Entry 7LU9 (electron microscopy, 5.60 A resolution (low resolution: residue-level contacts below are approximate; hydrogen-bond / salt-bridge calls are withheld)); this record covers chains h and i of the 18 polymer chains in the assembly.

[Chain h]
Protein: DH851.3 heavy chain
Organism: Macaca mulatta
Amino-acid sequence (222 residues; numbered 1 to 212 plus 10 insertion-coded residues; the number before each row is that of its first residue; a row labelled like 35A-35B holds insertion residues (35A, then the next letters in order)):
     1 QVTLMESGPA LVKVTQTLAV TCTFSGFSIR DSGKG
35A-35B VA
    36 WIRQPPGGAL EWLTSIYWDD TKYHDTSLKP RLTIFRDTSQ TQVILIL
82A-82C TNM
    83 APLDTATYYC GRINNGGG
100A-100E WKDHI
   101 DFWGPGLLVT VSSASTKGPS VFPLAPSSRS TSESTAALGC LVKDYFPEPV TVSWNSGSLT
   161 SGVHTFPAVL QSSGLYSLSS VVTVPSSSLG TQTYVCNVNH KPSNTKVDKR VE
Cystine bridges: Cys22-Cys92, Cys140-Cys196

[Chain i]
Protein: DH851.3 heavy chain
Organism: Macaca mulatta
Amino-acid sequence (228 residues; each row starts with the number of its first residue; a row labelled like 35A-35B holds insertion residues (35A, then the next letters in order)):
     1 QVTLMESGPA LVKVTQTLAV TCTFSGFSIR DSGKG
35A-35B VA
    36 WIRQPPGGAL EWLTSIYWDD TKYHDTSLKP RLTIFRDTSQ TQVILIL
82A-82C TNM
    83 APLDTATYYC GRINNGGG
100A-100E WKDHI
   101 DFWGPGLLVT VSSASTKGPS VFPLAPSSRS TSESTAALGC LVKDYFPEPV TVSWNSGSLT
   161 SGVHTFPAVL QSSGLYSLSS VVTVPSSSLG TQTYVCNVNH KPSNTKVDKR VEIKTCGG
Cystine bridges: Cys22-Cys92, Cys140-Cys196

[Chain h / chain i interface]
Contacting residue pairs - 29 pairs, chain h then chain i:
  Ser7(h) with Gln16(i)
  Gly8(h) with Gln16(i)
  Ala19(h) with Thr17(i); Ala19(i)
  Thr21(h) with Gln16(i)
  Phe70(h) with Thr82A(i)
  Gln75(h) with Thr82A(i); Asn82B(i)
  Gln77(h) with Thr15(i)
  Ile81(h) with Ile81(i)
  Thr82A(h) with Asp72(i); Gln75(i)
  Asn82B(h) with Gln75(i)
  Thr116(h) with Pro202(i)
  Lys117(h) with Pro202(i)
  Gly118(h) with Pro202(i); Ser203(i)
  Pro119(h) with Thr205(i)
  Ser203(h) with Thr116(i); Pro147(i)
  Asn204(h) with Ala114(i); Ser115(i); Thr116(i); Phe146(i)
  Thr205(h) with Thr116(i); Ser203(i)
  Lys206(h) with Thr116(i); Lys117(i); Gly118(i)
Interface residues without a listed pair, chain h (25 interface residues in all): Gln16, Thr17, Arg66, Asp72, Ile79, Val207, Asp208
Interface residues without a listed pair, chain i (23 interface residues in all): Ser7, Thr21, Pro65, Pro119

[Overview]
Chain h and chain i form an interface of 25 and 23 residues respectively.
Chain h is DH851.3 heavy chain and chain i is DH851.3 heavy chain, both from Macaca mulatta; the structure,
Cryo-EM structure of DH851.3 bound to HIV-1 CH505 Env, was determined by electron microscopy (same publication
as 6VTU, 6XRJ, 7L02, 7L06, 7L09, 7L6M, 7L6O and 7LUA).
